Entry 6GJS (X-ray diffraction, 1.95 A resolution); this record covers chains A and C of the 3 polymer chains in the assembly.

# Chain A
Protein: Cystic fibrosis transmembrane conductance regulator
Organism: Homo sapiens
Notes: EC 3.6.3.49; engineered mutation(s): del405-435
UniProt: Q20BJ8 (Q20BJ8_HUMAN); residue numbers follow UniProt; this construct covers 387-404, 437-646
Amino-acid sequence (229 residues; numbered 386 to 646; 32 numbers in that range are skipped by the numbering (no residue carries them; nothing is unmodelled there); the number before each row is that of its first residue):
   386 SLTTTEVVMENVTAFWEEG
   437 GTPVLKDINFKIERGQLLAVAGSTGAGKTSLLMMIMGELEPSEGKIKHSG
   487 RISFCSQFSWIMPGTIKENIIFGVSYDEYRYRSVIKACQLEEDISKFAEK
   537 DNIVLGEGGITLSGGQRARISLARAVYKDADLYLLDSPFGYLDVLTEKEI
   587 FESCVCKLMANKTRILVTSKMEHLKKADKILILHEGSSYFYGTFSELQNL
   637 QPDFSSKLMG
Disordered / not traced: 637-646
Construct notes: expression tag (386)
Bound ions: Mg2+: T465, Q493 (together with ATP)
Small-molecule neighbours: ATP (adenosine-5'-triphosphate): W401, V440, S459, T460, G461, A462, G463, K464, T465, S466, Q493
From the paper describing this entry:
  - mutagenesis - F508DEL: unchanged binding to Nanobody D12

# Chain C
Protein: Nanobody T4
Organism: Lama glama
Notes: antibody fragment or engineered binder
Amino-acid sequence (143 residues; each row starts with the number of its first residue):
     1 QVQLQESGGGLVQAGGSLRLSCAASGSTFAIIAMGWYRQAPGKQRELVAV
    51 ISTGDTRYADSVKGRFTISRDNAKNTVYLQMDSLRPEDTAVYYCNAAVQV
   101 RDYRNYWGQGTQVTVSSAAAHHHHHHGAAEQKLISEEDLNGAA
Disordered / not traced: 118-143
Disulfide bonds: C22-C94

# Interface between chain A and chain C
Pairs across the interface - 45 pairs, chain A then chain C:
  M469(A) with T53(C)
  M472(A) with T53(C); G54(C); D55(C)
  E474(A) with T53(C); G54(C)
  I488(A) with D55(C)
  S489(A) with D55(C)
  F490(A) with S52(C); T53(C); D55(C), hydrogen bond (backbone-side chain)
  F494(A) with I32(C)
  S495(A) with Y103(C)
  W496(A) with I32(C); A33(C), hydrophobic; V50(C), hydrophobic; S52(C); A97(C), hydrophobic; Y103(C)
  I497(A) with A97(C); Y103(C), hydrogen bond (backbone-side chain); N105(C), hydrogen bond (backbone-side chain)
  M498(A) with A33(C); M34(C); G35(C); Y37(C); V50(C), hydrophobic; N95(C); A97(C)
  P499(A) with Y37(C), hydrogen bond (backbone-side chain); N95(C); N105(C); W107(C), hydrophobic
  F508(A) with L47(C); V48(C); V50(C), hydrophobic; R57(C), hydrogen bond (backbone-side chain); Y58(C); A59(C)
  G509(A) with Y58(C); K63(C), hydrogen bond (backbone-side chain)
  V510(A) with R57(C)
  R553(A) with Y103(C)
  R560(A) with R57(C), hydrogen bond (backbone-side chain)
  K564(A) with R57(C)
Also at the interface, not in a pair above, chain A (22 interface residues in all): S492, E504, I507, A561
Also at the interface, not in a pair above, chain C (25 interface residues in all): A49, N72, A96, Q99
From the paper, about this interface:
  - specific contacts: F490(A)-D55(C) (backbone contact), I497(A)-Y103(C) (backbone contact), P499(A)-Y37(C) (backbone contact), F508(A)-R57(C) (backbone contact), R553(A)-Y103(C) (cation-pi contact), R560(A)-R57(C) (backbone contact), L47(C)-F508(A), V48(C)-F508(A) (backbone contact), V50(C)-F508(A), A59(C)-F508(A), N105(C)-I497(A) (hydrogen bond)
  - epitope / paratope residues, chain A: F490(A), I497(A), P499(A), F508(A), R553(A), R560(A)
  - epitope / paratope residues, chain C: Y37(C), L47(C), V48(C), V50(C), D55(C), R57(C), A59(C), Y103(C), N105(C)

# In short
The interface between chain A and chain C involves 22 residues on one side and 25 on the other, with 7
hydrogen bonds. Among the polar pairs are F490(A)-D55(C), I497(A)-Y103(C) and I497(A)-N105(C). The paper
describes backbone contacts between F490(A) and D55(C), I497(A) and Y103(C) and P499(A) and Y37(C) among
others; a cation-pi contact between R553(A) and Y103(C); contacts between L47(C) and F508(A), V50(C) and
F508(A) and A59(C) and F508(A). The paper reports that F508DEL of chain A leaves binding to Nanobody D12
unchanged; epitope/paratope residues F490(A), I497(A) and Y37(C) among others.
Chain A is Cystic fibrosis transmembrane conductance regulator (Homo sapiens) and chain C is Nanobody T4 (Lama
glama); the structure, Human NBD1 of CFTR in complex with nanobodies D12 and T4, was determined by X-ray
diffraction together with 6GK4 and 6GKD from the same study.
